Entry 7Q65 (electron microscopy, 3.32 A resolution); this record covers chains B and D of the 22 polymer chains in the assembly.

== Chain B (and D) ==
Protein: Nuclear pore complex protein Nup98
Source organism: Homo sapiens
Notes: chain D of this document is another copy of the same molecule, construct and numbering; everything in this record applies to it too
UniProtKB: P52948 (NUP98_HUMAN); residues 85-124 here = UniProt positions 85-124
Sequence (40 residues; numbered 85 to 124; the number before each row is that of its first residue):
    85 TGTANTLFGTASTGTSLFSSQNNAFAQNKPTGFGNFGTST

== How chain B and chain D interact ==
Residue-residue contacts (96; chain B residue first):
  Thr-85(B) with Thr-85(D); Thr-97(D), hydrogen bond
  Gly-86(B) with Thr-85(D), hydrogen bond (backbone-backbone); Gly-86(D); Thr-97(D), hydrogen bond (backbone-side chain)
  Thr-87(B) with Thr-87(D), hydrogen bond (backbone-side chain); Ala-88(D), hydrogen bond (backbone-backbone); Thr-97(D)
  Ala-88(B) with Ala-88(D); Ala-95(D); Thr-97(D)
  Asn-89(B) with Thr-87(D), hydrogen bond; Ala-88(D), hydrogen bond (backbone-backbone); Asn-89(D), hydrogen bond; Thr-90(D), hydrogen bond (backbone-backbone)
  Thr-90(B) with Thr-90(D); Leu-91(D); Gly-93(D); Ala-95(D)
  Leu-91(B) with Thr-90(D), hydrogen bond (backbone-backbone); Leu-91(D), hydrogen bond (backbone-backbone)
  Phe-92(B) with Leu-91(D), hydrogen bond (backbone-backbone); Phe-92(D), hydrophobic; Gly-93(D)
  Thr-94(B) with Thr-94(D); Ala-95(D), hydrogen bond (backbone-backbone)
  Ala-95(B) with Ala-95(D)
  Ser-96(B) with Ala-95(D); Ser-96(D); Thr-97(D), hydrogen bond (backbone-backbone); Gly-98(D); Ser-100(D)
  Thr-97(B) with Thr-97(D); Gly-98(D)
  Gly-98(B) with Gly-98(D); Thr-99(D)
  Thr-99(B) with Thr-99(D)
  Ser-100(B) with Thr-99(D), hydrogen bond (backbone-backbone); Ser-100(D); Leu-101(D), hydrogen bond (backbone-backbone)
  Leu-101(B) with Leu-101(D); Thr-124(D)
  Phe-102(B) with Leu-101(D), hydrogen bond (backbone-backbone); Phe-102(D), hydrophobic; Ser-103(D), hydrogen bond (backbone-backbone); Thr-124(D)
  Ser-103(B) with Ser-103(D); Ser-123(D), hydrogen bond
  Ser-104(B) with Ser-103(D), hydrogen bond (backbone-backbone); Ser-104(D); Gln-105(D), hydrogen bond (backbone-backbone)
  Gln-105(B) with Gln-105(D), hydrogen bond; Asn-107(D); Gly-121(D); Ser-123(D), hydrogen bond
  Asn-106(B) with Gln-105(D), hydrogen bond (backbone-backbone); Asn-106(D); Asn-107(D), hydrogen bond (backbone-backbone); Ala-108(D)
  Asn-107(B) with Asn-107(D), hydrogen bond
  Ala-108(B) with Ala-108(D); Phe-109(D), hydrogen bond (backbone-backbone)
  Phe-109(B) with Phe-109(D), hydrophobic
  Ala-110(B) with Asn-107(D); Ala-110(D)
  Gln-111(B) with Ala-110(D), hydrogen bond (backbone-backbone); Gln-111(D), hydrogen bond; Asn-112(D), hydrogen bond (backbone-backbone)
  Asn-112(B) with Asn-112(D)
  Lys-113(B) with Asn-112(D), hydrogen bond (backbone-backbone); Lys-113(D)
  Pro-114(B) with Pro-114(D)
  Thr-115(B) with Pro-114(D), hydrogen bond (backbone-backbone); Thr-115(D), hydrogen bond (side chain-backbone)
  Gly-116(B) with Thr-115(D), hydrogen bond (backbone-backbone); Gly-116(D); Phe-117(D)
  Phe-117(B) with Phe-117(D); Gly-118(D), hydrogen bond (backbone-backbone)
  Gly-118(B) with Gly-118(D)
  Asn-119(B) with Asn-112(D); Gly-118(D), hydrogen bond (backbone-backbone); Asn-119(D), hydrogen bond; Phe-120(D), hydrogen bond (backbone-backbone)
  Phe-120(B) with Asn-107(D); Ala-110(D); Asn-112(D); Phe-120(D)
  Gly-121(B) with Phe-120(D), hydrogen bond (backbone-backbone); Gly-121(D), hydrogen bond (backbone-backbone)
  Thr-122(B) with Gly-121(D), hydrogen bond (backbone-backbone); Thr-122(D); Ser-123(D), hydrogen bond (backbone-backbone)
  Ser-123(B) with Ser-123(D)
  Thr-124(B) with Ser-123(D), hydrogen bond (backbone-backbone); Thr-124(D)
Other interface residues (no listed pair), chain B (40 interface residues in all): Gly-93

== Overview ==
Chain B and chain D each contribute 40 residues to their interface, with 43 hydrogen bonds. Polar contacts
include Thr-85(B)/Thr-97(D), Gly-86(B)/Thr-97(D) and Thr-87(B)/Thr-87(D).
Both chains are Nuclear pore complex protein Nup98 (Homo sapiens). Entry 7Q65 (Cryo-em structure of the Nup98
fibril polymorph 2) was determined by electron microscopy, deposited together with 7Q64, 7Q66 and 7Q67.
